PDB entry 7B0J | electron microscopy, 2.85 A resolution | chains B and C of the 4 polymer chains in the assembly

# Chain B (and C)
Molecule: Transient receptor potential cation channel subfamily c member 4a
From: Danio rerio
Notes: chain C of this document is another copy of the same molecule, construct and numbering; everything in this record applies to it too
UniProt: U3N7D8 (U3N7D8_DANRE); residue numbers follow UniProt; this construct covers 2-915
Amino-acid sequence (915 residues; row label = number of the first residue in the row):
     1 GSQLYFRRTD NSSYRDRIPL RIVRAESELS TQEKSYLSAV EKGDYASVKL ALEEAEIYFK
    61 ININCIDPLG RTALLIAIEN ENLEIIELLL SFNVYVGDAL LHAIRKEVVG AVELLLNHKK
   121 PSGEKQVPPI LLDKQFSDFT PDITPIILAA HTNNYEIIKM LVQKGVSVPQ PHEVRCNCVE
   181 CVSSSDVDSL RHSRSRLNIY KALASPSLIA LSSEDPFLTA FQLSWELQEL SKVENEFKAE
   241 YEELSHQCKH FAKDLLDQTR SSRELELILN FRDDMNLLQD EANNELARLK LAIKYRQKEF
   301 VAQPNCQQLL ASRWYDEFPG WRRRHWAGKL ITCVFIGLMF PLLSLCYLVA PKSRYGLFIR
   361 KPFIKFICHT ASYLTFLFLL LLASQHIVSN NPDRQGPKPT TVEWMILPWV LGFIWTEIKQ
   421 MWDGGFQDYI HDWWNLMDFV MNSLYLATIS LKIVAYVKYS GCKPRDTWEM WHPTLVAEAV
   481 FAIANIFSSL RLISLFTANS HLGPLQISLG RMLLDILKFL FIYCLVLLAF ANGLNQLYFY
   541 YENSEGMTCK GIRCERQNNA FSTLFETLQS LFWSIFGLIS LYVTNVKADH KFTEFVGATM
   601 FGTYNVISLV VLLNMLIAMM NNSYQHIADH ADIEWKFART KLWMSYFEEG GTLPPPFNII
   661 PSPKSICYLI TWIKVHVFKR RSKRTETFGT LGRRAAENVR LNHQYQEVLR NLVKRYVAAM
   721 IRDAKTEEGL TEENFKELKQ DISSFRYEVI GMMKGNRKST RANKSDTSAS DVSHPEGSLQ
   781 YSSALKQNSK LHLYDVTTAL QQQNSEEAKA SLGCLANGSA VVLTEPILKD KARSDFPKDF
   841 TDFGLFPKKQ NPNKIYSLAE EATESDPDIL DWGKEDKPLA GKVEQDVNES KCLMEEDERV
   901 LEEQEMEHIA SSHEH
Not modelled in the structure: 1-16, 120-134, 175-186, 273-283, 677-693, 754-915
Differences from the reference sequence: expression tag (1)
Ion coordination: Ca2+: Glu417, Gln420, Asn435, Asp438
Ligand contacts:
  - 3-sn-phosphatidic acid (LPP; 2-(hexadecanoyloxy)-1-[(phosphonooxy)methyl]ethyl hexadecanoate), molecule 1: Leu490, Ile493, Leu513, Phe519, Leu520, Tyr523, Cys524, Leu527, Arg553, Phe565, Leu568, Gln569, Phe572, Trp573, Ile575, Ser608, Leu612, Leu613
  - 3-sn-phosphatidic acid (LPP), molecule 2: Val526, Phe595, Ala598, Thr599, Gly602, Thr603, Val606, Ile607, Val610, Val611
What the authors report for this chain:
  - specificity-determining residues: Phe413, Asn442 (proposed by the authors, not directly observed)

# How chain B and chain C interact
Contacting residue pairs - 180 pairs, chain B then chain C:
  Arg17(B) with Ser167(C); Val168(C); Gln170(C)
  Ile18(B) with Ser167(C); Val168(C), hydrogen bond (backbone-backbone); Gln170(C)
  Pro19(B) with Ser167(C)
  Leu20(B) with Val162(C); Val166(C); Val168(C), hydrophobic; Leu208(C), hydrophobic; Ser212(C)
  Arg21(B) with Val162(C); Leu211(C); Ser212(C), hydrogen bond (backbone-side chain); Glu214(C), salt bridge
  Ile22(B) with Lys159(C); Val162(C), hydrophobic; Leu211(C), hydrophobic
  Val23(B) with Leu211(C), hydrogen bond (backbone-backbone); Glu214(C)
  Arg24(B) with Ala210(C); Ser212(C), hydrogen bond (side chain-backbone); Ser213(C), hydrogen bond (side chain-backbone); Glu214(C), hydrogen bond (side chain-backbone); Pro216(C); Gln706(C); Val713(C)
  Ala25(B) with Lys159(C)
  Pro68(B) with Lys159(C)
  Leu69(B) with Glu156(C); Ile721(C), hydrophobic; Arg722(C), hydrogen bond (backbone-side chain)
  Arg71(B) with Glu156(C), salt bridge
  Arg105(B) with Asp723(C), salt bridge
  Phe136(B) with Lys714(C); Arg715(C)
  Ser137(B) with Arg260(C), hydrogen bond (backbone-side chain)
  Asp138(B) with Arg260(C); Ala718(C); Arg722(C), salt bridge
  Phe139(B) with Arg260(C)
  Thr140(B) with Arg260(C)
  Val174(B) with Arg323(C), hydrogen bond (backbone-side chain)
  Asp188(B) with Ser261(C), hydrogen bond; Ser262(C), hydrogen bond
  Ser189(B) with Gln308(C), hydrogen bond
  Leu190(B) with Thr259(C); Arg260(C); Ser261(C); Ser262(C); Leu265(C), hydrophobic; Asn305(C)
  Arg191(B) with Arg260(C), hydrogen bond (side chain-backbone)
  Ser193(B) with Gln308(C)
  Val233(B) with Arg322(C)
  Asn235(B) with Arg322(C), hydrogen bond
  Glu236(B) with Pro304(C); Gln307(C); Lys636(C), salt bridge; Arg639(C), salt bridge
  Phe237(B) with Pro304(C), hydrophobic; Asn305(C); Gln308(C)
  Lys518(B) with His501(C); Leu502(C)
  Phe521(B) with Phe496(C), hydrophobic; Leu502(C), hydrophobic
  Ile522(B) with Leu505(C), hydrophobic; Leu509(C), hydrophobic
  Leu525(B) with Phe496(C), hydrophobic
  Ala529(B) with Ile486(C); Ser489(C); Leu490(C), hydrophobic
  Phe530(B) with Ile486(C), hydrophobic
  Asn532(B) with Leu380(C); Leu381(C); Asn485(C); Ser489(C), hydrogen bond
  Gly533(B) with Ala482(C); Ile486(C)
  Asn535(B) with Ser384(C)
  Gln536(B) with Ala383(C); Ser384(C), hydrogen bond (side chain-backbone); Phe481(C); Asn485(C)
  Leu537(B) with Ala479(C), hydrophobic; Ala482(C)
  Phe539(B) with Ala383(C); Ser384(C); His386(C), hydrogen bond (backbone-side chain); Ser389(C)
  Tyr540(B) with Ser389(C), hydrogen bond; Asn390(C); Pro392(C), hydrophobic; Arg465(C); Glu478(C)
  Tyr541(B) with Arg465(C); Leu475(C)
  Glu542(B) with His386(C), salt bridge
  Arg556(B) with Glu555(C), salt bridge
  Ile579(B) with Leu578(C)
  Leu581(B) with Ile552(C), hydrophobic; Trp573(C), hydrophobic; Leu578(C), hydrophobic
  Tyr582(B) with Cys554(C); Glu555(C)
  Thr584(B) with Arg553(C)
  Asn585(B) with Arg553(C), hydrogen bond (side chain-backbone)
  Ala588(B) with Asp466(C)
  Asp589(B) with Met470(C)
  His590(B) with Arg465(C), hydrogen bond (side chain-backbone); Trp468(C); Leu475(C)
  Lys591(B) with Met470(C)
  Phe592(B) with Trp471(C), hydrophobic; Val476(C), hydrophobic; Ala479(C), hydrophobic
  Phe595(B) with Arg553(C); Phe565(C), hydrophobic
  Val596(B) with Ile483(C), hydrophobic
  Ala598(B) with Arg553(C); Trp573(C)
  Met600(B) with Ala482(C), hydrophobic; Ile486(C), hydrophobic
  Phe601(B) with Trp573(C), hydrophobic
  Gly602(B) with Phe572(C); Trp573(C)
  Asn605(B) with Trp573(C); Phe576(C)
  Val606(B) with Phe572(C), hydrophobic; Phe576(C)
  Leu609(B) with Phe576(C), hydrophobic
  Val610(B) with Phe576(C), hydrophobic; Leu613(C), hydrophobic; Leu616(C)
  Val611(B) with Ile516(C), hydrophobic; Met620(C)
  Asn614(B) with Leu616(C); Ile617(C); Met620(C)
  Met615(B) with Leu509(C); Met512(C), hydrophobic; Leu513(C), hydrophobic; Ile516(C), hydrophobic
  Ala618(B) with Asn621(C); Tyr624(C)
  Met619(B) with Leu505(C), hydrophobic; Tyr624(C), hydrophobic
  Asn621(B) with Asn621(C)
  Asn622(B) with Tyr624(C); Gln625(C); Ala628(C)
  Leu730(B) with Leu730(C)
  Thr731(B) with Thr726(C), hydrogen bond (side chain-backbone); Glu727(C); Glu728(C); Leu730(C)
  Glu732(B) with Thr726(C); Glu728(C), hydrogen bond (backbone-backbone); Leu730(C); Asn734(C), hydrogen bond
  Glu733(B) with Thr726(C)
  Phe735(B) with Leu730(C), hydrophobic; Asn734(C); Glu737(C); Leu738(C), hydrophobic
  Leu738(B) with Leu738(C), hydrophobic
  Lys739(B) with Glu737(C); Leu738(C); Asp741(C)
  Ile742(B) with Leu738(C), hydrophobic; Ile742(C), hydrophobic
  Phe745(B) with Phe745(C), hydrophobic
  Arg746(B) with Ser744(C), hydrogen bond; Phe745(C); Glu748(C), salt bridge
  Val749(B) with Val749(C), hydrophobic
  Ile750(B) with Met752(C), hydrophobic
  Met753(B) with Met752(C), hydrophobic
Interface residues without a listed pair, chain B (96 interface residues in all): Lys34, Gly70, Glu79, Val187, Phe519, Val526, Leu564, Gly577, Lys587, Thr593, Glu594, Ile617
Interface residues without a listed pair, chain C (118 interface residues in all): Glu84, Glu113, Ile146, Tyr155, Gln163, Pro169, Ile209, Arg263, Gln385, Leu492, Ile493, Gln557, Gln569, Ile579, Leu709, Arg710, Asn711, Val717, Lys725, Met753

# Overview
The interface between chain B and chain C involves 96 residues on one side and 118 on the other; the contacts
include 24 hydrogen bonds and 9 salt bridges. Among the polar pairs are Arg21(B)-Glu214(C), Arg71(B)-Glu156(C)
and Arg105(B)-Asp723(C). Bound to chain B: 3-sn-phosphatidic acid. From the paper: specificity determinants
Phe413(B) and Asn442(B).
Chain B and chain C are both Transient receptor potential cation channel subfamily c member 4a (Danio rerio);
the structure, TRPC4 in LMNG detergent, was determined by electron microscopy together with 7B05, 7B0S, 7B16
and 7B1G from the same study.
